7M22 - chains D and E of the 4 polymer chains in the assembly; structure by electron microscopy, 3.65 A resolution.

Chain D:
Name: Envelope glycoprotein UL130
Source organism: Human cytomegalovirus
UniProt: A0A0G2TB82 (A0A0G2TB82_HCMV); residue numbers follow UniProt; this construct covers 26-214
Chain sequence (189 residues; each row starts with the number of its first residue):
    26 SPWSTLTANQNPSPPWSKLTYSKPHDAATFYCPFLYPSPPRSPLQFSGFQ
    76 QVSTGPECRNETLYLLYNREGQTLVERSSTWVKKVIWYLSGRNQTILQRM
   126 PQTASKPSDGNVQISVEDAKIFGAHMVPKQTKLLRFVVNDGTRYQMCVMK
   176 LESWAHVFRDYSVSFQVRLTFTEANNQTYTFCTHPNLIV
Disordered / not traced: 26-103
Disulfides: Cys172-Cys207

Chain E:
Name: UL131A
Source organism: Human cytomegalovirus
UniProt: Q38M21 (Q38M21_HCMV); residue numbers follow UniProt; this construct covers 19-129
Chain sequence (111 residues; numbered 19 to 129; the number before each row is that of its first residue):
    19 QCQRETAEKNDYYRVPHYWDACSRALPDQTRYKYVEQLVDLTLNYHYDAS
    69 HGLDNFDVLKRINVTEVSLLISDFRRQNRRGGTNKRTTFNAAGSLAPHAR
   119 SLEFSVRLFAN
Disordered / not traced: 101-103
Disulfides: Cys20-Cys40
Glycans and other covalent adducts: N-acetylglucosamine (NAG) linked to Asn81

Chain D / chain E interface:
Residue-residue contacts - 99 pairs, chain D then chain E:
  Tyr113(D) with Tyr65(E), hydrogen bond (backbone-side chain); Asp66(E), hydrogen bond; His69(E); Leu71(E), hydrophobic
  Gly116(D) with Tyr65(E)
  Arg117(D) with Tyr65(E), hydrogen bond (backbone-side chain); Asp66(E), salt bridge
  Leu122(D) with Leu61(E), hydrophobic
  Met125(D) with Leu61(E), hydrophobic; Val124(E), hydrophobic; Leu126(E), hydrophobic
  Pro126(D) with Glu54(E); Val57(E), hydrophobic
  Thr128(D) with Leu126(E)
  Ala129(D) with Val53(E); Val57(E), hydrophobic; Val124(E), hydrophobic
  Ser130(D) with Tyr50(E); Val53(E); Glu54(E), hydrogen bond (side chain-backbone)
  Pro132(D) with Gly100(E)
  Ser133(D) with Gly100(E); Thr106(E)
  Gly135(D) with Gly100(E)
  Asn136(D) with Asn129(E)
  Val137(D) with Phe127(E); Asn129(E)
  Gln138(D) with Phe127(E); Asn129(E), hydrogen bond (side chain-backbone)
  Ile139(D) with Phe127(E), hydrogen bond (backbone-backbone); Ala128(E)
  His150(D) with Tyr65(E); Ser68(E), hydrogen bond (backbone-side chain); His69(E), hydrogen bond
  Met151(D) with Leu61(E), hydrophobic; His64(E); Tyr65(E), hydrophobic; Ser68(E)
  Val152(D) with His64(E), hydrogen bond (backbone-side chain); Ser68(E), hydrogen bond (backbone-side chain)
  Gln155(D) with Tyr63(E); His64(E); Ala67(E)
  Lys157(D) with Tyr63(E)
  Leu159(D) with Phe74(E), hydrophobic; Leu77(E), hydrophobic
  Met174(D) with Ile80(E), hydrophobic
  Leu176(D) with Tyr63(E), hydrophobic
  Ser178(D) with His64(E), hydrogen bond
  Trp179(D) with His64(E)
  Phe183(D) with Arg125(E)
  Asp185(D) with Ala128(E)
  Ser187(D) with Arg125(E), hydrogen bond; Leu126(E), hydrogen bond (side chain-backbone)
  Val188(D) with Arg125(E); Leu126(E), hydrogen bond (backbone-backbone)
  Ser189(D) with Ser123(E); Val124(E)
  Phe190(D) with Thr60(E); Leu61(E), hydrophobic; His64(E); Ser123(E), hydrogen bond (backbone-side chain); Val124(E), hydrogen bond (backbone-backbone)
  Gln191(D) with Phe122(E); Ser123(E)
  Val192(D) with Thr60(E); Glu121(E); Phe122(E), hydrogen bond (backbone-backbone)
  Arg193(D) with Leu120(E)
  Leu194(D) with Val85(E), hydrophobic; Ser119(E); Leu120(E), hydrogen bond (backbone-backbone)
  Thr195(D) with Arg118(E); Ser119(E)
  Phe196(D) with Val82(E), hydrophobic; Val85(E), hydrophobic; Ala117(E); Arg118(E), hydrogen bond (backbone-backbone)
  Thr197(D) with His116(E); Ala117(E)
  Gln202(D) with His116(E)
  Thr203(D) with Pro115(E)
  Thr208(D) with Ala114(E); Pro115(E); His116(E); Ala117(E); Arg118(E), hydrogen bond (backbone-side chain)
  His209(D) with His35(E); Ala114(E); Pro115(E); Arg118(E)
  Pro210(D) with Arg118(E)
  Asn211(D) with Trp37(E); Asp38(E)
  Leu212(D) with Trp37(E), hydrogen bond (backbone-side chain); Ser86(E); Leu87(E), hydrophobic
  Val214(D) with Ser41(E); Arg42(E)
Interface residues without a listed pair, chain D (57 interface residues in all): Trp112, Asp134, Lys154, Phe161, Ala180, Tyr186, Glu198, Tyr204, Cys207, Ile213
Interface residues without a listed pair, chain E (53 interface residues in all): Pro34, Leu44, Asp58, Asn62, Thr83, Ile89, Gly99, Phe107, Leu113

Overview:
57 residues of chain D face 53 of chain E across their interface; the contacts include 21 hydrogen bonds and 1
salt bridge. Among the polar pairs are Arg117(D)-Asp66(E), Tyr113(D)-Tyr65(E) and Tyr113(D)-Asp66(E).
N-acetylglucosamine is covalently linked to Asn81(E).
Chain D is Envelope glycoprotein UL130 and chain E is UL131A, both from Human cytomegalovirus; the structure,
Cryo-EM structure of the HCMV pentamer bound by human neuropilin 2, was determined by electron microscopy
together with 7KBA, 7LYV and 7M1C from the same study.
